Entry 7Z1L (electron microscopy, 2.80 A resolution); this record covers chains B and T of the 20 polymer chains in the assembly.

Chain B:
Name: DNA-directed RNA polymerase III subunit RPC2
Organism: Saccharomyces cerevisiae W303
Notes: EC 2.7.7.6
UniProt: P22276 (RPC2_YEAST); residues 1-1149 here = UniProt positions 1-1149
Amino-acid sequence (1149 residues; row label = number of the first residue in the row):
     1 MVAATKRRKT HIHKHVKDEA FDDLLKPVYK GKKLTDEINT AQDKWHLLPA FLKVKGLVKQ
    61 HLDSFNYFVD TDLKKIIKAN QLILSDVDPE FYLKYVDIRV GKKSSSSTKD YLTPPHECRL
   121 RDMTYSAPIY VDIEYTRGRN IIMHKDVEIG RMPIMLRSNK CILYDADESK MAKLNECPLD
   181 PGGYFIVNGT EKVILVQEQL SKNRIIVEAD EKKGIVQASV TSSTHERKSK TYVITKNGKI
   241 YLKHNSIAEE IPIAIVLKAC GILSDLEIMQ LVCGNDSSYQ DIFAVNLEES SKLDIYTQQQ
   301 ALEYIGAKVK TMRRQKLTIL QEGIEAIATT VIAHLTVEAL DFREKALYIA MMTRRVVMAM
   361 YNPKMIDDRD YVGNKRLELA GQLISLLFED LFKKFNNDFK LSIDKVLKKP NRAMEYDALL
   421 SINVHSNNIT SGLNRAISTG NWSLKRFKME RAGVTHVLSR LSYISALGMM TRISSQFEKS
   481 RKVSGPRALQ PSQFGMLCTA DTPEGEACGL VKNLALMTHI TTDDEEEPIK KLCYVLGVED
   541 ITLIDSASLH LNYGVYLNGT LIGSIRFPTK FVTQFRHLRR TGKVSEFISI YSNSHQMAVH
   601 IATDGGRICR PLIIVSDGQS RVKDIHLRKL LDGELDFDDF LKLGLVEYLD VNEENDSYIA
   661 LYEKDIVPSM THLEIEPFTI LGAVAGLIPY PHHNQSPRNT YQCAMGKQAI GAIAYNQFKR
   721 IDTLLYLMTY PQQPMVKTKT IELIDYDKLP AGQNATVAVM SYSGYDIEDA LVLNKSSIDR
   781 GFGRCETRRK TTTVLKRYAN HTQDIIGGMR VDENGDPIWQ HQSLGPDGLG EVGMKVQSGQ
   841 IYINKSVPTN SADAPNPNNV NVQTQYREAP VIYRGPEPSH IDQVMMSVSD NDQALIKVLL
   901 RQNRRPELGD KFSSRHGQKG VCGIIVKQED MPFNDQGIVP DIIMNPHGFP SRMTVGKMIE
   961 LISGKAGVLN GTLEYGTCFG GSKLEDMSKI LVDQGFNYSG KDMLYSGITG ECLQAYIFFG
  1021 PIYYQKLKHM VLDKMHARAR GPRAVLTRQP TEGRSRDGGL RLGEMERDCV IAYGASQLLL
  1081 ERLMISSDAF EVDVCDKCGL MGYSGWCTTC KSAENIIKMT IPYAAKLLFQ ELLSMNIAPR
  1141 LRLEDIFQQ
Disordered / not traced: 1-37, 852-862
Bound ions: Zn2+: Cys-1095, Cys-1098, Cys-1107, Cys-1110
Curated features (UniProtKB/Swiss-Prot):
  - zinc finger: Cys-1095 to Cys-1110 (C4-type)
  - binding site (Zn(2+)): Cys-1095, Cys-1098, Cys-1107, Cys-1110
What the authors report for this chain:
  - binding site for Nt-DNA: Gln-199, Lys-228, Ser-229, Lys-230, Asn-245, Ser-246, Thr-311, Lys-393, Arg-446, Lys-448, Glu-450, Arg-451, Gln-476, Lys-479, Arg-481
  - conformationally variable residues (side-chain flip): Arg-451
  - contacts within the chain: Asp-72/His-225 (hydrogen bond)
  - mutagenesis - Q199R, R481G: decreased growth
  - mutagenesis - K448A, R451V: unchanged growth

Chain T:
Molecule: T-DNA
Sequence (44 nucleotides; row label = number of the first residue in the row):
     1 CAAAATTTTC GGAAGGCATG CTCTGTGGCT TTGCTAAGAG ATTC
Disordered / not traced: 30-44

Chain B / chain T interface:
Contacting residue pairs (18):
  Thr-190(B) / DG28(T)  hydrogen bond to the phosphate
  Arg-435(B) / DC29(T)  phosphate contact
  Ser-438(B) / DG28(T)  sugar contact
  Thr-439(B) / DG28(T)  phosphate contact
  Thr-439(B) / DC29(T)  phosphate contact
  Arg-481(B) / DA18(T)  base contact
  Arg-481(B) / DT19(T)  sugar contact
  Thr-723(B) / DT26(T)  phosphate contact
  Thr-723(B) / DG27(T)  phosphate contact
  Gly-1053(B) / DT24(T)  phosphate contact
  Arg-1054(B) / DT24(T)  hydrogen bond to the phosphate
  Arg-1054(B) / DG25(T)  salt bridge to the phosphate
  Gly-1059(B) / DC23(T)  phosphate contact
  Leu-1060(B) / DC23(T)  phosphate contact
  Arg-1061(B) / DT22(T)  salt bridge to the phosphate
  Arg-1061(B) / DC23(T)  hydrogen bond to the phosphate
  Gly-1063(B) / DT22(T)  phosphate contact
  Met-1065(B) / DC21(T)  sugar contact
Also at the interface, not in a pair above, chain B (21 interface residues in all): Val-187, Asn-188, Lys-192, Val-457, Asp-1033, Ser-1055, Glu-1064, Glu-1066

Summary:
21 residues of chain B and 11 residues of chain T are in contact, with 3 hydrogen bonds and 2 salt bridges.
Polar pairs include Thr-190(B)/DG28(T), Arg-1054(B)/DT24(T) and Arg-1061(B)/DC23(T). From the paper: a binding
site for Nt-DNA at Gln-199(B), Lys-228(B) and Ser-229(B) among others; Q199R and R481G of chain B reduce
growth; 4 substitutions were tested in all.
Chain B is DNA-directed RNA polymerase III subunit RPC2 (Saccharomyces cerevisiae W303) and chain T is T-DNA;
the structure, Structure of yeast RNA Polymerase III Pre-Termination Complex (PTC), was determined by electron
microscopy, deposited together with 7Z1M, 7Z1N and 7Z1O.
